PDB entry 3MHH | X-ray diffraction, 2.45 A resolution | chains A and E of the 4 polymer chains in the assembly

[Chain A]
Molecule: Ubiquitin carboxyl-terminal hydrolase 8
Source organism: Saccharomyces cerevisiae
Notes: EC 3.1.2.15
Reference sequence: P50102 (UBP8_YEAST); residue numbers follow UniProt; this construct covers 1-471
Amino-acid sequence (476 residues; numbered -4 to 471; the number before each row is that of its first residue; numbers below 1 keep their minus sign (Gly-4 is residue -4)):
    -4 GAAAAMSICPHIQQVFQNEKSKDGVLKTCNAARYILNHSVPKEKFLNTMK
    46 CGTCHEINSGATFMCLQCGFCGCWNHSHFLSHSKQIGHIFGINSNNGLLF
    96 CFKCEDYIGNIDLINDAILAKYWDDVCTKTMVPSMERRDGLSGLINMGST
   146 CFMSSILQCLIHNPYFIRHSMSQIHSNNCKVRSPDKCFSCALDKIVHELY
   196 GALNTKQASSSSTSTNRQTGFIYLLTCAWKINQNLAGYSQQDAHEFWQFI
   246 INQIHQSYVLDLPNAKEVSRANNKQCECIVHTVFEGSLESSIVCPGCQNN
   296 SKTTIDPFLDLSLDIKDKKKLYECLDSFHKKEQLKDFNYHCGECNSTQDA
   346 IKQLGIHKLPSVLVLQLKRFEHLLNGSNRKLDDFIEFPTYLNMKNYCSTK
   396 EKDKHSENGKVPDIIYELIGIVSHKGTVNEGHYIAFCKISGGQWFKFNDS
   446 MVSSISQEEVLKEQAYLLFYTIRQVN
Disordered / not traced: -4 to -2, 201-207, 228-233, 289-292, 329-336, 341-344, 394-404
Differences from the reference sequence: expression tag (-4 to 0)
Ion coordination: Zn2+ site 1: Cys4, His6, Cys96, Cys99; Zn2+ site 2: Cys46, Cys49, Cys68, His73; Zn2+ site 3: Cys60, Cys63, His77, His83; Zn2+ site 4: His170, Cys174, Cys182, Cys185; Zn2+ site 5: His250, Cys271, Cys273, His276
Swiss-Prot annotation at these positions:
  - zinc finger: Lys22 to Cys122 (UBP-type)
  - active site: Cys146 (Nucleophile), His427 (Proton acceptor)
  - binding site (Zn(2+)): Cys4, His6, Cys46, Cys49, Cys60, Cys63, Cys68, His73, His77, His83, Cys96, Cys99, His170, Cys174, Cys182, Cys185, His250, Cys271, Cys273, His276 and 4 more in UniProt
  - mutagenesis: Cys46 (C46A: Lowers histone H2B deubiquitination activity; when associated with A-49), Cys49 (C49A: Lowers histone H2B deubiquitination activity; when associated with A-46), His77 (H77A: Lowers histone H2B deubiquitination activity), Cys146 (C146S: Lowers histone H2B deubiquitination activity), His419 (H419A: Lowers histone H2B deubiquitination activity)
Reported in the primary citation:
  - catalytic residues: Cys146, Asn443, Asp444
  - conformationally variable residues (loop rearrangement, order/disorder transition): Gln228 to Tyr233, Gly421 to Gly426

[Chain E]
Molecule: SAGA-associated factor 73
Source organism: Saccharomyces cerevisiae
Reference sequence: P53165 (SGF73_YEAST); residue numbers follow UniProt; this construct covers 1-96
Amino-acid sequence (96 residues; numbered 1 to 96; the number before each row is that of its first residue):
     1 MRSGDAEIKGIKPKVIEEYSLSQGSGPSNDSWKSLMSSAKDTPLQYDHMN
    51 RESLKKYFNPNAQLIEDPLDKPIQYRVCEKCGKPLALTAIVDHLEN
Disordered / not traced: 1-4
Ion coordination: Zn2+: Cys78, Cys81, His93
Swiss-Prot annotation at these positions:
  - binding site (Zn(2+)): Cys78, Cys81, His93

[How chain A and chain E interact]
Residue-residue contacts - 138 pairs, chain A then chain E:
  Thr23(A) - Trp32(E)
  Thr23(A) - Lys33(E)
  Ala26(A) - Met36(E)
  Ala27(A) - Trp32(E)  hydrophobic
  Tyr29(A) - Met36(E)  hydrophobic
  Tyr29(A) - Ala39(E)
  Tyr29(A) - Lys40(E)
  Ile30(A) - Trp32(E)
  Ile30(A) - Leu35(E)  hydrophobic
  Ile30(A) - Met36(E)  hydrophobic
  Ile30(A) - Ala39(E)  hydrophobic
  Asn32(A) - Leu44(E)
  Asn32(A) - Gln45(E)  hydrogen bond (backbone-backbone)
  His33(A) - Ala39(E)
  His33(A) - Thr42(E)  hydrogen bond (side chain-backbone)
  His33(A) - Pro43(E)
  His33(A) - Leu44(E)
  Ser34(A) - Gln45(E)
  Val35(A) - Gln45(E)
  Glu38(A) - Ser38(E)  hydrogen bond
  Lys39(A) - Asp47(E)  salt bridge
  Asn42(A) - Leu35(E)
  Thr43(A) - Leu35(E)
  Gly47(A) - Pro27(E)
  Gly47(A) - Ser28(E)  hydrogen bond (backbone-backbone)
  His50(A) - Gly24(E)
  His50(A) - Ser25(E)  hydrogen bond (side chain-backbone)
  His50(A) - Gly26(E)  hydrogen bond (side chain-backbone)
  His50(A) - Ser28(E)
  Met59(A) - Trp32(E)  hydrophobic
  Cys60(A) - Trp32(E)  hydrogen bond (backbone-side chain)
  Leu61(A) - Lys33(E)  hydrogen bond (backbone-side chain)
  Cys63(A) - Trp32(E)  hydrogen bond (backbone-side chain)
  Cys63(A) - Lys33(E)
  Gly64(A) - Asp30(E)
  Gly64(A) - Ser31(E)
  Gly64(A) - Trp32(E)  hydrogen bond (backbone-backbone)
  Phe65(A) - Trp32(E)
  Cys66(A) - Trp32(E)  hydrophobic
  Asn110(A) - Gln74(E)
  Asp111(A) - Gln74(E)
  Asp111(A) - Leu87(E)
  Leu114(A) - Leu87(E)
  Tyr117(A) - Val91(E)  hydrophobic
  Asp120(A) - Leu94(E)
  Val121(A) - Arg76(E)
  Thr123(A) - Glu79(E)
  Lys124(A) - Cys78(E)
  Lys124(A) - Glu79(E)  hydrogen bond (backbone-backbone)
  Lys124(A) - Leu94(E)
  Thr125(A) - Arg76(E)  hydrogen bond
  Thr125(A) - Val77(E)
  Thr125(A) - Glu79(E)
  Thr125(A) - Ile90(E)
  Met126(A) - Arg76(E)
  Met126(A) - Val77(E)  hydrogen bond (backbone-backbone)
  Met126(A) - Glu79(E)
  Val127(A) - Arg76(E)
  Pro128(A) - Tyr75(E)
  Arg132(A) - Tyr75(E)  hydrogen bond (backbone-side chain)
  Arg133(A) - Ile73(E)
  Arg133(A) - Tyr75(E)
  Pro159(A) - Ile65(E)
  Pro159(A) - Pro68(E)  hydrophobic
  Tyr160(A) - Gln63(E)
  Tyr160(A) - Leu64(E)
  Tyr160(A) - Ile65(E)  hydrogen bond (side chain-backbone)
  Arg163(A) - Gln63(E)  hydrogen bond
  Arg163(A) - Ile65(E)
  Met166(A) - Ile73(E)  hydrophobic
  Met166(A) - Tyr75(E)  hydrophobic
  Met166(A) - Pro84(E)  hydrophobic
  Met166(A) - Leu85(E)
  Met166(A) - Ala86(E)  hydrogen bond (backbone-backbone)
  Met166(A) - Ala89(E)
  Ser167(A) - Ala86(E)
  Ser167(A) - Ala89(E)
  Gln168(A) - Lys83(E)
  Gln168(A) - Pro84(E)
  Gln168(A) - Leu85(E)
  Ser171(A) - Lys83(E)  hydrogen bond
  Val191(A) - Pro84(E)
  His192(A) - Cys81(E)  hydrogen bond (side chain-backbone)
  His192(A) - Gly82(E)  hydrogen bond (side chain-backbone)
  His192(A) - Lys83(E)
  His192(A) - Pro84(E)
  Tyr195(A) - Ile73(E)  hydrophobic
  Tyr195(A) - Tyr75(E)  hydrogen bond (backbone-side chain)
  Tyr195(A) - Pro84(E)  hydrophobic
  Gly196(A) - Gly82(E)
  Ala197(A) - Cys81(E)
  Ala197(A) - Gly82(E)  hydrogen bond (backbone-backbone)
  Gln270(A) - Asn61(E)
  Cys271(A) - Asn61(E)  hydrogen bond (backbone-side chain)
  Glu272(A) - Asn61(E)  hydrogen bond
  Ile274(A) - Gln63(E)
  Thr277(A) - Asn61(E)
  Thr277(A) - Ala62(E)
  Thr277(A) - Gln63(E)  hydrogen bond (backbone-backbone)
  Val278(A) - Gln63(E)
  Glu280(A) - Asn59(E)  hydrogen bond (backbone-side chain)
  Lys353(A) - Lys55(E)  hydrogen bond (side chain-backbone)
  Lys353(A) - Lys56(E)  hydrogen bond (side chain-backbone)
  Lys353(A) - Tyr57(E)
  Lys353(A) - Phe58(E)  hydrogen bond (side chain-backbone)
  Lys353(A) - Asn59(E)
  Leu354(A) - Tyr57(E)  hydrogen bond (backbone-backbone)
  Leu354(A) - Phe58(E)
  Leu354(A) - Asn59(E)
  Pro355(A) - Phe58(E)
  Ser356(A) - Ala62(E)
  Ser356(A) - Gln63(E)  hydrogen bond (side chain-backbone)
  Val406(A) - Tyr57(E)
  Pro407(A) - Ser53(E)
  Pro407(A) - Tyr57(E)
  Ile409(A) - Tyr57(E)  hydrophobic
  Ile409(A) - Phe58(E)  hydrophobic
  Tyr411(A) - Phe58(E)
  Glu412(A) - Leu69(E)
  Ile414(A) - Leu69(E)  hydrophobic
  Lys433(A) - Leu69(E)
  Ile434(A) - Leu69(E)
  Ser435(A) - Leu69(E)  hydrogen bond (side chain-backbone)
  Ser435(A) - Asp70(E)  hydrogen bond (side chain-backbone)
  Ser435(A) - Lys71(E)  hydrogen bond (side chain-backbone)
  Ser435(A) - Pro72(E)
  Gly436(A) - Leu69(E)
  Thr466(A) - Pro68(E)
  Ile467(A) - Phe58(E)  hydrophobic
  Arg468(A) - His48(E)
  Arg468(A) - Asp67(E)  salt bridge
  Gln469(A) - His48(E)
  Val470(A) - His48(E)  hydrogen bond (backbone-backbone)
  Val470(A) - Met49(E)
  Val470(A) - Asn50(E)  hydrogen bond (backbone-backbone)
  Val470(A) - Ser53(E)
  Asn471(A) - Asn50(E)
  Asn471(A) - Ser53(E)  hydrogen bond (backbone-side chain)
Interface residues without a listed pair, chain A (87 interface residues in all): Pro36, Thr48, Gln62, Asp107, Trp118, Cys122, Asp134, Ile162, Gly281, His352, Cys392, Lys405
Interface residues without a listed pair, chain E (58 interface residues in all): Leu54

[Summary]
87 residues of chain A face 58 of chain E across their interface, with 37 hydrogen bonds and 2 salt bridges.
Polar contacts include Lys39(A)-Asp47(E), Arg468(A)-Asp67(E) and His33(A)-Thr42(E). The paper reports
catalytic residues Cys146(A), Asn443(A) and Asp444(A); conformational variability at Gln228(A) and Gly421(A).
Here chain A is Ubiquitin carboxyl-terminal hydrolase 8 and chain E is SAGA-associated factor 73, both from
Saccharomyces cerevisiae. Entry 3MHH (Structure of the SAGA Ubp8/Sgf11/Sus1/Sgf73 DUB module) was determined
by X-ray diffraction.
